PDB entry 3ZNB | X-ray diffraction, 2.70 A resolution | chain A

# Chain A
Protein: Metallo-beta-lactamase
From: Bacteroides fragilis
Notes: EC 3.5.2.6
UniProt: P25910 (BLAB_BACFR); numbering as in UniProt (aligned over 18-249)
Sequence (232 residues; each row starts with the number of its first residue):
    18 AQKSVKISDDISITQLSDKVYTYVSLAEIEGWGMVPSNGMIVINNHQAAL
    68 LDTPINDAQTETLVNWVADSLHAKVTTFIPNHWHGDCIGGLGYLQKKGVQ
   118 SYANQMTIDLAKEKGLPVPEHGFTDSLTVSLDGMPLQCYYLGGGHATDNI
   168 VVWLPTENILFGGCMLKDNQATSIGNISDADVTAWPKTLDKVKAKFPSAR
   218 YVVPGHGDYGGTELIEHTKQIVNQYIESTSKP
Disordered / not traced: 18-19, 48-49, 247, 249
Construct notes: conflict Thr79 (Met in P25910), Ala85 (Thr in P25910), Lys113 (Arg in P25910)
Bound ions: Na+: Asn55, Asp103; Hg2+: Asp69, Cys104, Cys181; Zn2+: His99, His101, His162

# Summary
His99, His101 and His162 coordinate Zn2+. Asp69, Cys104 and Cys181 coordinate Hg2+.
Chain A is Metallo-beta-lactamase (Bacteroides fragilis); the structure, Metallo-beta-lactamase (Zn, hg-bound
form), was determined by X-ray diffraction (same publication as 2ZNB).
